PDB entry 4NK4 | X-ray diffraction, 1.70 A resolution | chains A and B

Chain A (and B):
Name: Enoyl-[acyl-carrier-protein] reductase [NADH]
From: Candidatus Liberibacter asiaticus
Notes: EC 1.3.1.9; chain B of this document is another copy of the same molecule, construct and numbering; everything in this record applies to it too
UniProt: M4Q2P0 (M4Q2P0_LIBAS); residues 1-267 here = UniProt positions 1-267
Sequence (301 residues; each row starts with the number of its first residue; numbers below 1 keep their minus sign (Met-33 is residue -33)):
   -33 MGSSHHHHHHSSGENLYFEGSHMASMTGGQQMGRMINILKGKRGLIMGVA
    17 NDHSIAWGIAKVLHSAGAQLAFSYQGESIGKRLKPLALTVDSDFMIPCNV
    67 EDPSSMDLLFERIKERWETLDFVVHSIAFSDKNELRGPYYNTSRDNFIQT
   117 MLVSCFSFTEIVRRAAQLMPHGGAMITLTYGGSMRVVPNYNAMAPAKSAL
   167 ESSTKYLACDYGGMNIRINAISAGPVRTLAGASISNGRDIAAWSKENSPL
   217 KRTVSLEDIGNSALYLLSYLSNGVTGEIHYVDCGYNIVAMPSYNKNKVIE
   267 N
Disordered / not traced: -33 to 0, 259-267
Construct notes: expression tag (-33 to 0)
Reported in the primary citation:
  - self-association interface (contacts with another copy of this molecule): Glu67, Tyr105, Tyr106, Thr108, Arg110, Thr125, Arg129, Gly148, Ser149, Arg151, Val153, Ser164, Ser168, Tyr172, Asp176

Interface between chain A and chain B:
Contacting residue pairs (75; chain A residue first):
  Glu67(A) with Arg110(B), hydrogen bond (backbone-side chain)
  Pro69(A) with Arg110(B)
  Pro104(A) with Asp176(B)
  Tyr105(A) with Thr125(B), hydrogen bond; Ser169(B); Tyr172(B), hydrophobic; Leu173(B), hydrophobic; Asp176(B), hydrogen bond (backbone-side chain)
  Tyr106(A) with Arg129(B), hydrogen bond (backbone-side chain); Leu173(B), hydrophobic; Asp176(B), hydrogen bond (backbone-side chain); Tyr177(B)
  Thr108(A) with Phe122(B); Arg129(B), hydrogen bond (backbone-side chain)
  Arg110(A) with Glu67(B), hydrogen bond (side chain-backbone); Pro69(B); Leu118(B); Phe122(B)
  Phe113(A) with Phe122(B), hydrophobic
  Ile114(A) with Leu118(B), hydrophobic
  Met117(A) with Met117(B), hydrophobic; Ala165(B), hydrophobic
  Leu118(A) with Arg110(B); Ile114(B), hydrophobic
  Phe122(A) with Thr108(B); Ser109(B); Arg110(B); Phe113(B), hydrophobic
  Thr125(A) with Tyr105(B), hydrogen bond
  Arg129(A) with Tyr106(B), hydrogen bond (side chain-backbone); Thr108(B), hydrogen bond (side chain-backbone)
  Gly148(A) with Tyr172(B), hydrogen bond (backbone-side chain)
  Ser149(A) with Ser168(B), hydrogen bond (backbone-side chain)
  Met150(A) with Ser164(B); Glu167(B); Ser168(B); Lys171(B)
  Arg151(A) with Tyr172(B), hydrogen bond (backbone-side chain)
  Val152(A) with Lys171(B); Tyr172(B); Cys175(B), hydrophobic
  Val153(A) with Tyr172(B), hydrogen bond (backbone-side chain)
  Tyr156(A) with Tyr172(B)
  Asn157(A) with Tyr172(B)
  Ala160(A) with Ser168(B), hydrogen bond (backbone-side chain); Tyr172(B), hydrophobic
  Pro161(A) with Ala165(B); Ser168(B)
  Ser164(A) with Met150(B); Ser164(B), hydrogen bond; Ser168(B)
  Ala165(A) with Met117(B), hydrophobic; Pro161(B)
  Ser168(A) with Ser149(B), hydrogen bond (side chain-backbone); Met150(B); Ala160(B); Pro161(B); Ser164(B)
  Ser169(A) with Tyr105(B)
  Lys171(A) with Met150(B); Val152(B)
  Tyr172(A) with Tyr105(B), hydrophobic; Gly148(B), hydrogen bond (side chain-backbone); Arg151(B), hydrogen bond (side chain-backbone); Val152(B); Val153(B), hydrogen bond (side chain-backbone); Tyr156(B); Asn157(B); Ala160(B), hydrophobic
  Leu173(A) with Tyr105(B), hydrophobic
  Cys175(A) with Val152(B), hydrophobic
  Asp176(A) with Pro104(B); Tyr105(B), hydrogen bond (side chain-backbone); Tyr106(B), hydrogen bond (side chain-backbone)
  Tyr177(A) with Tyr106(B)
Interface residues without a listed pair, chain A (39 interface residues in all): Asn107, Ser109, Cys121, Glu126, Glu167
Interface residues without a listed pair, chain B (39 interface residues in all): Asn107, Cys121, Glu126

In short:
Chain A and chain B each contribute 39 residues to their interface; the contacts include 22 hydrogen bonds.
Polar pairs include Glu67(A)-Arg110(B), Tyr105(A)-Thr125(B) and Tyr105(A)-Asp176(B). From the paper: a
self-association interface involving Glu67(A), Tyr105(A) and Tyr106(A) among others.
Chain A and chain B are both Enoyl-[acyl-carrier-protein] reductase [NADH] (Candidatus Liberibacter
asiaticus); the structure, Crystal structure of FabI from Candidatus Liberibacter asiaticus, was determined by
X-ray diffraction (same publication as 4NK5).
